PDB entry 7W2Z | electron microscopy, 2.80 A resolution | chains S and B of the 6 polymer chains in the assembly

Chain S:
Molecule: ScFv16
From: synthetic construct
Notes: antibody fragment or engineered binder
Chain sequence (250 residues; row label = number of the first residue in the row; note: 2 numbers in that range are skipped by the numbering (no residue carries them; nothing is unmodelled there); a row labelled like 121A-121N holds insertion residues (121A, then the next letters in order)):
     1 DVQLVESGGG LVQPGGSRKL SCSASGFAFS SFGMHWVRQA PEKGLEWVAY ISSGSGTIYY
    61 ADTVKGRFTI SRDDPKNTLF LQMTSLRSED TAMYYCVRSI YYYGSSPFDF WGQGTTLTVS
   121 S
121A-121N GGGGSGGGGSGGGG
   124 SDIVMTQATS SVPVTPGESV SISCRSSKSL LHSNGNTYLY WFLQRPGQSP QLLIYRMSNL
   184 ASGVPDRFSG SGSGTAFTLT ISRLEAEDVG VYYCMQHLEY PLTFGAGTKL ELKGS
Unresolved in the structure: 1, 121A-121N, 236-238
Disulfides: Cys22-Cys96, Cys147-Cys217

Chain B:
Molecule: Guanine nucleotide-binding protein G(I)/G(S)/G(T) subunit beta-1
From: Homo sapiens
Reference sequence: P62873 (GBB1_HUMAN); residues 2-340 here = UniProt positions 2-340
Chain sequence (339 residues; row label = number of the first residue in the row):
     2 SELDQLRQEA EQLKNQIRDA RKACADATLS QITNNIDPVG RIQMRTRRTL RGHLAKIYAM
    62 HWGTDSRLLV SASQDGKLII WDSYTTNKVH AIPLRSSWVM TCAYAPSGNY VACGGLDNIC
   122 SIYNLKTREG NVRVSRELAG HTGYLSCCRF LDDNQIVTSS GDTTCALWDI ETGQQTTTFT
   182 GHTGDVMSLS LAPDTRLFVS GACDASAKLW DVREGMCRQT FTGHESDINA ICFFPNGNAF
   242 ATGSDDATCR LFDLRADQEL MTYSHDNIIC GITSVSFSKS GRLLLAGYDD FNCNVWDALK
   302 ADRAGVLAGH DNRVSCLGVT DDGMAVATGS WDSFLKIWN
Unresolved in the structure: 2
Swiss-Prot annotation at these positions:
  - modified residue: Ser2 (N-acetylserine), His266 (Phosphohistidine)
  - natural variant: Leu30 (L30F: In MRD42; uncertain significance), Arg52 (R52G: In MRD42), Gly64 (G64V: In MRD42), Asp76 (D76E: In MRD42; D76G: In MRD42), Gly77 (G77S: In MRD42), Lys78 (K78R: In MRD42), Ile80 (I80N: In MRD42; I80T: In MRD42), His91 (H91R: In MRD42; uncertain significance), Ala92 (A92T: In MRD42), Pro94 (P94S: In MRD42), Leu95 (L95P: In MRD42), Arg96 (R96L: In MRD42), 5 further natural variant entries in UniProt

Interface between chain S and chain B:
Contacting residue pairs - 11 pairs, chain S then chain B:
  Val2(S) with Arg129(B)
  Phe27(S) with Glu130(B)
  Ala28(S) with Glu130(B), hydrogen bond (backbone-backbone)
  Phe32(S) with Glu130(B); Gly131(B)
  Arg98(S) with Arg129(B)
  Tyr102(S) with Val90(B), hydrophobic
  Tyr103(S) with Asp66(B); Arg68(B); Leu69(B), hydrophobic
  Asp109(S) with Arg129(B), salt bridge
Interface residues without a listed pair, chain S (12 interface residues in all): Gly26, Ile100, Phe110, Ser185
Interface residues without a listed pair, chain B (9 interface residues in all): Asp83, His91

Summary:
The interface between chain S and chain B involves 12 residues on one side and 9 on the other; the contacts
include 1 hydrogen bond and 1 salt bridge. Polar contacts include Asp109(S)-Arg129(B) and Ala28(S)-Glu130(B).
Here chain S is ScFv16 (synthetic construct) and chain B is Guanine nucleotide-binding protein G(I)/G(S)/G(T)
subunit beta-1 (Homo sapiens). Entry 7W2Z (Cryo-EM structure of the ghrelin-bound human ghrelin receptor-Go
complex) was determined by electron microscopy.
